Entry 7EHP (X-ray diffraction, 2.01 A resolution); this record covers chain A.

[Chain A]
Name: chitin oligosaccahride binding protein NagB1
Source organism: Paenibacillus sp. FPU-7
Chain sequence (407 residues; row label = number of the first residue in the row):
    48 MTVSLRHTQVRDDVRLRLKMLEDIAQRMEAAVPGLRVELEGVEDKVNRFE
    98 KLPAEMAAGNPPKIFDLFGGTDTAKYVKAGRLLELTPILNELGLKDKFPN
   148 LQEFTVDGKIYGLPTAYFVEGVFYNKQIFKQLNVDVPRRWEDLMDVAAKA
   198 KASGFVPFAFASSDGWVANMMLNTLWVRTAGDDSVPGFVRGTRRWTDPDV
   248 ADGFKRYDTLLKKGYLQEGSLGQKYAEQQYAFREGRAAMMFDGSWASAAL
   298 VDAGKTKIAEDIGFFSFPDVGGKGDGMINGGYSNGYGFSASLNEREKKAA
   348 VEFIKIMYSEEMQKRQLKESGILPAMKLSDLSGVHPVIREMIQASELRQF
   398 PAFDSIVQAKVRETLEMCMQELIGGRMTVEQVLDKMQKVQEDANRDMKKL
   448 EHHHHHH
Unresolved in the structure: 48, 446-454
From the paper describing this entry:
  - binding site for N-acetylglucosamine: Thr-55, Arg-64, Asp-91, Arg-95, Glu-167, Trp-213, Tyr-272, Trp-292, Ser-330, Asn-331, Asp-401

[In short]
The paper reports a binding site for N-acetylglucosamine at Thr-55, Arg-64 and Asp-91 among others.
Chain A is chitin oligosaccahride binding protein NagB1 (Paenibacillus sp. FPU-7); the structure, Chitin
oligosaccharide binding protein, was determined by X-ray diffraction (same publication as 7EHO, 7EHQ and
7EHU).
